Entry 7UTA (electron microscopy, 2.40 A resolution); this record covers chains A and D of the 8 polymer chains in the assembly.

# Chain A
Molecule: Nitrogenase molybdenum-iron protein alpha chain
Organism: Azotobacter vinelandii DJ
Notes: EC 1.18.6.1
Reference sequence: P07328 (NIFD_AZOVI); residue numbers follow UniProt; this construct covers 1-492
Amino-acid sequence (492 residues; numbered 1 to 492; the number before each row is that of its first residue):
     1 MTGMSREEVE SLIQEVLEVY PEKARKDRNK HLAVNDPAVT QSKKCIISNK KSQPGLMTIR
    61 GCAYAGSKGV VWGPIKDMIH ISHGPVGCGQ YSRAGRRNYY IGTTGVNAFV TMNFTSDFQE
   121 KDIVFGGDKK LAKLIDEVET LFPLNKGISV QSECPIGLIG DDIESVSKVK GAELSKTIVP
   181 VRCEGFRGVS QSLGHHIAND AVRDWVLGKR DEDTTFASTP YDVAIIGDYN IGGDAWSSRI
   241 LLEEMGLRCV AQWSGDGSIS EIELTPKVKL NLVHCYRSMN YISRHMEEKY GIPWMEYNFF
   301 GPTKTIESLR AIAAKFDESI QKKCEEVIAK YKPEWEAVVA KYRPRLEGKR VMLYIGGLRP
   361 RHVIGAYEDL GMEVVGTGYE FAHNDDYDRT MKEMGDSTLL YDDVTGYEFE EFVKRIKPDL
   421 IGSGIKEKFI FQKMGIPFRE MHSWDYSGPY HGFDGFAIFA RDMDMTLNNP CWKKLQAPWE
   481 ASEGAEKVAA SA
Not modelled in the structure: 1-4, 38-43, 481-492
Metal / ion sites: fe(8)-S(7) cluster Fe: Cys62, Cys88, Cys154 (shared with 3 residues of chain B); Fe ion near Cys275 (its only coordinating residue here)
Small-molecule neighbours:
  - fe(8)-S(7) cluster (CLF): Cys62, Tyr64, Pro85, Gly87, Cys88, Tyr91, Glu153, Cys154, Gly185
  - 3-hydroxy-3-carboxy-adipic acid (HCA): Ala65, Val70, Gly95, Arg96, Gln191, Gly424, Ile425, Lys426, His442
  - ICS (iron-sulfur-molybdenum cluster with interstitial carbon): Val70, Arg96, His195, Tyr229, Ile231, Cys275, Ser278, Ile355, Gly356, Gly357, Leu358, Arg359, Pro360, Phe381, Met441, His442

# Chain D
Molecule: Nitrogenase molybdenum-iron protein beta chain
Organism: Azotobacter vinelandii DJ
Notes: EC 1.18.6.1
Reference sequence: C1DGZ8 (C1DGZ8_AZOVD); residues 1-523 here = UniProt positions 1-523
Amino-acid sequence (523 residues; numbered 1 to 523; the number before each row is that of its first residue):
     1 MSQQVDKIKA SYPLFLDQDY KDMLAKKRDG FEEKYPQDKI DEVFQWTTTK EYQELNFQRE
    61 ALTVNPAKAC QPLGAVLCAL GFEKTMPYVH GSQGCVAYFR SYFNRHFREP VSCVSDSMTE
   121 DAAVFGGQQN MKDGLQNCKA TYKPDMIAVS TTCMAEVIGD DLNAFINNSK KEGFIPDEFP
   181 VPFAHTPSFV GSHVTGWDNM FEGIARYFTL KSMDDKVVGS NKKINIVPGF ETYLGNFRVI
   241 KRMLSEMGVG YSLLSDPEEV LDTPADGQFR MYAGGTTQEE MKDAPNALNT VLLQPWHLEK
   301 TKKFVEGTWK HEVPKLNIPM GLDWTDEFLM KVSEISGQPI PASLTKERGR LVDMMTDSHT
   361 WLHGKRFALW GDPDFVMGLV KFLLELGCEP VHILCHNGNK RWKKAVDAIL AASPYGKNAT
   421 VYIGKDLWHL RSLVFTDKPD FMIGNSYGKF IQRDTLHKGK EFEVPLIRIG FPIFDRHHLH
   481 RSTTLGYEGA MQILTTLVNS ILERLDEETR GMQATDYNHD LVR
Not modelled in the structure: 1
Metal / ion sites: fe(8)-S(7) cluster Fe: Cys70, Cys95, Cys153 (shared with 3 residues of chain C); Fe ion site 1: Arg108, Glu109 (shared with 2 residues of chain B); Fe ion site 2: Asp353, Asp357 (shared with 2 residues of chain B)
Small-molecule neighbours: fe(8)-S(7) cluster (CLF): Cys70, Pro72, Ser92, Gly94, Cys95, Tyr98, Phe99, Thr152, Cys153, Ser188

# How chain A and chain D interact
Contacting residue pairs - 49 pairs, chain A then chain D:
  Arg93(A) with Leu521(D)
  Ala94(A) with Leu521(D), hydrophobic
  Arg97(A) with Asn518(D); Asp520(D), salt bridge
  Tyr99(A) with Tyr517(D); Asn518(D), hydrogen bond; Asp520(D), hydrogen bond
  Tyr100(A) with Tyr517(D)
  Ile101(A) with Gln513(D)
  Gly102(A) with Gln513(D); Asp516(D)
  Thr103(A) with Met512(D); Gln513(D), hydrogen bond
  Thr104(A) with Met512(D)
  Phe429(A) with Asp357(D)
  Gln432(A) with Thr356(D), hydrogen bond (side chain-backbone); Asp357(D)
  Lys433(A) with Asp353(D), salt bridge
  Tyr446(A) with Trp361(D), hydrophobic; Val522(D); Arg523(D)
  Met465(A) with Thr360(D); His363(D)
  Thr466(A) with His359(D), hydrogen bond
  Asn468(A) with Tyr415(D)
  Asn469(A) with His359(D); His363(D)
  Pro470(A) with Glu385(D); Tyr415(D)
  Cys471(A) with Thr356(D)
  Trp472(A) with Thr356(D)
  Lys474(A) with Leu322(D); Asp323(D), salt bridge; Arg348(D), hydrogen bond (backbone-side chain); Val352(D)
  Leu475(A) with Arg348(D), hydrogen bond (backbone-side chain); Val352(D), hydrophobic
  Gln476(A) with Arg348(D)
  Ala477(A) with Arg348(D)
  Pro478(A) with Asp326(D); Met330(D), hydrophobic; Arg348(D)
  Trp479(A) with Asp326(D); Met330(D), hydrophobic; Ile340(D), hydrophobic; Thr345(D), hydrogen bond; Arg348(D); Tyr487(D)
  Glu480(A) with Thr345(D)
Interface residues without a listed pair, chain A (31 interface residues in all): Asn107, Trp236, Arg439, Asp445
Interface residues without a listed pair, chain D (32 interface residues in all): Leu329, Met355, Leu384, Leu386, Gly387

# In short
31 residues of chain A and 32 residues of chain D are in contact, with 8 hydrogen bonds and 3 salt bridges.
Polar pairs include Arg97(A)-Asp520(D), Lys433(A)-Asp353(D) and Lys474(A)-Asp323(D). Ligands of chain A:
3-hydroxy-3-carboxy-adipic acid, compound ICS and fe(8)-S(7) cluster. Chain D binds fe(8)-S(7) cluster.
Chain A is Nitrogenase molybdenum-iron protein alpha chain and chain D is Nitrogenase molybdenum-iron protein
beta chain, both from Azotobacter vinelandii DJ; the structure, CryoEM structure of Azotobacter vinelandii
nitrogenase complex (2:1 FeP:MoFeP) inhibited by BeFx during catalytic N2 reduction, was determined by
electron microscopy, deposited together with 7UT6, 7UT7, 7UT8, 7UT9 and 8DPN.
